PDB entry 6YW6 | electron microscopy, 4.20 A resolution (low resolution: residue-level contacts below are approximate; hydrogen-bond / salt-bridge calls are withheld) | chains A and D of the 7 polymer chains in the assembly

# Chain A
Molecule: Actin-related protein 3
Organism: Homo sapiens
Reference sequence: P61158 (ARP3_HUMAN); numbering as in UniProt (aligned over 1-418)
Sequence (418 residues; each row starts with the number of its first residue):
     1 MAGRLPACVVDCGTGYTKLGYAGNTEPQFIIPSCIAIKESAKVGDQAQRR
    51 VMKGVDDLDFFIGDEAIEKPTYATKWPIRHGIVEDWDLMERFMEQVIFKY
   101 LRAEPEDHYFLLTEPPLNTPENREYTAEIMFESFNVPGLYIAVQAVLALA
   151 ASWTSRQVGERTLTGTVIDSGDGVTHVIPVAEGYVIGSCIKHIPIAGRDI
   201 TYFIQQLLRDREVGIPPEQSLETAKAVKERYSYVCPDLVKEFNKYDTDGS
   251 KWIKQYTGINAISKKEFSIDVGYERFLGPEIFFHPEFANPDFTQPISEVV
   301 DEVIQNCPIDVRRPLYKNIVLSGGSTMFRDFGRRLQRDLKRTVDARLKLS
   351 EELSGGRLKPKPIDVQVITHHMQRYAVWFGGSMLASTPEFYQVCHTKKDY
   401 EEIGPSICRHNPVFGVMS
Disordered / not traced: 1-2, 40-50, 355-358, 414-418
Small-molecule neighbours: ATP (adenosine-5'-triphosphate): Gly13, Thr14, Gly15, Tyr16, Lys18, Gln144, Asp169, Ser170, Gly171, Asp172, Lys225, Lys228, Glu229, Gly323, Gly324, Ser325, Met327, Phe328, Arg374, Tyr375, Val377
Swiss-Prot annotation at these positions:
  - modified residue: Ala2 (N-acetylalanine), Lys240 (N6-acetyllysine), Lys244 (N6-acetyllysine), Lys251 (N6-acetyllysine), Lys254 (N6-acetyllysine)

# Chain D
Molecule: Actin-related protein 2/3 complex subunit 2
Organism: Homo sapiens
Reference sequence: O15144 (ARPC2_HUMAN); numbering as in UniProt (aligned over 1-300)
Sequence (300 residues; row label = number of the first residue in the row):
     1 MILLEVNNRIIEETLALKFENAAAGNKPEAVEVTFADFDGVLYHISNPNG
    51 DKTKVMVSISLKFYKELQAHGADELLKRVYGSFLVNPESGYNVSLLYDLE
   101 NLPASKDSIVHQAGMLKRNCFASVFEKYFQFQEEGKEGENRAVIHYRDDE
   151 TMYVESKKDRVTVVFSTVFKDDDDVVIGKVFMQEFKEGRRASHTAPQVLF
   201 SHREPPLELKDTDAAVGDNIGYITFVLFPRHTNASARDNTINLIHTFRDY
   251 LHYHIKCSKAYIHTRMRAKTSDFLKVLNRARPDAEKKEMKTITGKTFSSR
Disordered / not traced: 285-300
Swiss-Prot annotation at these positions:
  - modified residue (N6-acetyllysine): Lys275, Lys295

# Interface between chain A and chain D
Contacting residue pairs (50; chain A residue first):
  Arg4(A) - Gly40(D)
  Arg4(A) - Lys62(D)
  Tyr21(A) - Phe35(D)
  Tyr21(A) - Ala36(D)
  Ala22(A) - Thr34(D)
  Asn24(A) - Thr34(D)
  Gln28(A) - Glu13(D)
  Gln28(A) - Val33(D)
  Phe29(A) - Glu13(D)
  Val51(A) - Arg265(D)
  Asp57(A) - Tyr261(D)
  Leu58(A) - Met1(D)
  Leu58(A) - Ile2(D)
  Leu58(A) - Cys257(D)
  Phe60(A) - Met1(D)
  Trp86(A) - Arg267(D)
  Asp87(A) - Thr264(D)
  Asp87(A) - Arg267(D)
  Glu90(A) - Ala260(D)
  Glu94(A) - Tyr253(D)
  Glu94(A) - Cys257(D)
  Gln95(A) - Met1(D)
  Phe98(A) - Leu4(D)
  Phe98(A) - Tyr253(D)
  Phe98(A) - Lys256(D)
  Lys99(A) - Met1(D)
  Lys99(A) - Arg9(D)
  Tyr100(A) - Ile10(D)
  Arg102(A) - Glu5(D)
  Arg102(A) - Asn7(D)
  Arg102(A) - Asp37(D)
  Arg102(A) - Phe38(D)
  Ala103(A) - Phe38(D)
  Glu104(A) - Arg248(D)
  Pro105(A) - Lys256(D)
  Glu106(A) - Lys170(D)
  Glu106(A) - His252(D)
  Glu106(A) - Lys256(D)
  Asp107(A) - Arg147(D)
  Ile129(A) - His263(D)
  Ile129(A) - Arg267(D)
  Glu132(A) - Lys259(D)
  Glu132(A) - His263(D)
  Ser133(A) - Lys256(D)
  Ser133(A) - Lys259(D)
  Ser133(A) - Ala260(D)
  Ser133(A) - His263(D)
  Phe134(A) - Lys256(D)
  Asn135(A) - Lys259(D)
  Lys397(A) - Asp171(D)
Other interface residues (no listed pair), chain A (36 interface residues in all): Pro6, Met52, Lys53, Val55, Phe61, Leu101
Other interface residues (no listed pair), chain D (36 interface residues in all): Asn8, Asp39, Leu42, Ser60, His254

# Overview
The chain A/chain D interface involves 36 residues from each chain. Chain A binds ATP.
Here chain A is Actin-related protein 3 and chain D is Actin-related protein 2/3 complex subunit 2, both from
Homo sapiens. Entry 6YW6 (Cryo-EM structure of the ARP2/3 1B5CL isoform complex) was determined by electron
microscopy.
